Entry 4NIE (X-ray diffraction, 2.01 A resolution); this record covers chains A and D.

[Chain A]
Molecule: Nuclear receptor ROR-gamma
Organism: Homo sapiens
Notes: fragment: ligand binding domain
UniProtKB: P51449 (RORG_HUMAN); numbering as in UniProt (aligned over 263-509)
Chain sequence (262 residues; row label = number of the first residue in the row):
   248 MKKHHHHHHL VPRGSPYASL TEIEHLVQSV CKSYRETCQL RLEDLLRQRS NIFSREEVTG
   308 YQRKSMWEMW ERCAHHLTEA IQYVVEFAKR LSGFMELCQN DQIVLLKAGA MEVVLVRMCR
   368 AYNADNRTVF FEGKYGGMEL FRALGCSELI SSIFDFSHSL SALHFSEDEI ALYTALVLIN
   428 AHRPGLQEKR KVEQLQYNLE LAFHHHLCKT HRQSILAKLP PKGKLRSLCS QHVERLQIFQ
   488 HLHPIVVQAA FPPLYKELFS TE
Unresolved in the structure: 248-263, 509
Differences from the reference sequence: expression tag (248-262)
Ligand contacts:
  - DMX (3-[benzyl(dimethyl)ammonio]propane-1-sulfonate): Trp314, Leu489, His490, Pro491, Ile492, Val493
  - NBH (N-(4-{[benzyl(propyl)amino]methyl}phenyl)-2-[4-(ethylsulfonyl)phenyl]acetamide): Cys285, Gln286, Leu287, Leu292, Trp317, Cys320, Ala321, His323, Leu324, Ala327, Met358, Val361, Leu362, Arg364, Met365, Arg367, Ala368, Val376, Phe377, Phe378, Phe388, Leu391, Ile397, Ile400, His479, Tyr502
UniProt features mapped onto this chain:
  - motif: Leu501 to Phe506 (AF-2)
  - mutagenesis: Ala327 (A327F: Completely abolishes transcriptional activity), Phe378 (F378Q: Completely abolishes transcriptional activity), Ile397 (I397N: Nearly abolishes transcriptional activity)
Reported in the primary citation:
  - binding site for NBH: Arg367, Phe377, Phe378, Tyr502 (from molecular simulation)

[Chain D]
Molecule: Peptide from Nuclear receptor coactivator 2
UniProtKB: E7EWM1 (E7EWM1_HUMAN); numbering as in UniProt (aligned over 686-697)
Chain sequence (12 residues; row label = number of the first residue in the row):
   686 KHKILHRLLQ DS
Unresolved in the structure: 686, 697

[How chain A and chain D interact]
Contacting residue pairs (18):
  Lys336(A) with Leu693(D), hydrogen bond (side chain-backbone); Leu694(D); Gln695(D), hydrogen bond (side chain-backbone); Asp696(D)
  Met342(A) with Leu694(D)
  Gln349(A) with Leu694(D)
  Ile350(A) with His687(D); Leu694(D), hydrophobic
  Leu353(A) with Leu694(D), hydrophobic
  Lys354(A) with His687(D)
  Pro500(A) with Ile689(D), hydrophobic
  Leu501(A) with Ile689(D); Leu693(D), hydrophobic
  Glu504(A) with His687(D); Lys688(D), hydrogen bond (side chain-backbone); Ile689(D), hydrogen bond (side chain-backbone); Leu690(D), hydrogen bond (side chain-backbone)
  Leu505(A) with Leu690(D), hydrophobic
Also at the interface, not in a pair above, chain A (13 interface residues in all): Val332, Phe341, Gln346
Also at the interface, not in a pair above, chain D (9 interface residues in all): His691

[Overview]
The interface between chain A and chain D involves 13 residues on one side and 9 on the other; the contacts
include 5 hydrogen bonds. Polar pairs include Lys336(A)-Leu693(D), Lys336(A)-Gln695(D) and
Glu504(A)-Lys688(D). Bound to chain A: compound NBH and compound DMX. From the paper: a binding site for NBH
at Arg367(A), Phe377(A) and Phe378(A) among others.
Here chain A is Nuclear receptor ROR-gamma (Homo sapiens) and chain D is Peptide from Nuclear receptor
coactivator 2. Entry 4NIE (Crystal structure of the orphan nuclear receptor ROR(gamma)t ligand-binding domain
in complex with small molecule ligand) was determined by X-ray diffraction.
